PDB entry 5O4J | X-ray diffraction, 1.70 A resolution | chains A and C of the 4 polymer chains in the assembly

# Chain A (and C)
Molecule: HcgC
Source organism: Methanococcus maripaludis S2
Notes: chain C of this document is another copy of the same molecule, construct and numbering; everything in this record applies to it too
UniProt: Q6LX54 (Q6LX54_METMP); numbering as in UniProt (aligned over 1-260)
Chain sequence (274 residues; each row starts with the number of its first residue):
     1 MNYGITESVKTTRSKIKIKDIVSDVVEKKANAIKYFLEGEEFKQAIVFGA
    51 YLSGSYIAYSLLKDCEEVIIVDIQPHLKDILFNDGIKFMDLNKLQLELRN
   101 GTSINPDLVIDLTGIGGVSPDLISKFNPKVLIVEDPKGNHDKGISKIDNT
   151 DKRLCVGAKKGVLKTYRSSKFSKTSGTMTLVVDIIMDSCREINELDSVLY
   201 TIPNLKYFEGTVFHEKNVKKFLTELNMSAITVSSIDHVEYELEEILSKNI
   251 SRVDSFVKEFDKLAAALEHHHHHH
Unresolved in the structure: 265-274 (chain C: 1, 264-274)
Construct notes: expression tag (261-274)
Metal / ion sites: lithium ion near Ser169 (its only coordinating residue here)
Small-molecule neighbours:
  - 6-carboxy methyl-4-hydroxy-2-pyridinol (9KH): Ile5, Val9, Leu199, Tyr200
  - PJL ((3E)-3-[(E)-3-oxidanylprop-2-enoyl]iminopropanoic acid): Tyr51, Thr113, Gly114, Ile115, Pro136, Thr174, Gly176, Thr177, Met178, Thr179
  - S-adenosylhomocysteine (SAH): Lys29, Phe48, Gly49, Ala50, Tyr51, Leu52, Ser53, Val71, Asp72, Ile73, Gln74, Leu77, Leu91, Leu112, Thr113, Gly116, Gly117, Val118, Glu134, Ser175, Gly176, Thr177, Phe213
Reported in the primary citation:
  - binding site for 6-carboxy methyl-4-hydroxy-2-pyridinol: Ile5, Thr6, Val9, Tyr51, Ile115, Ser175, Met178, Thr179, Glu209, Ser233
  - binding site for S-adenosylhomocysteine: Glu134
  - mutagenesis - T179V: abolished catalytic activity
  - mutagenesis - T6V, Y51F: decreased catalytic activity
  - conformationally variable residues (order/disorder transition): Met1 to Thr12
  - mutagenesis - S175A, S233A: decreased catalytic activity on 6-carboxy methyl-4-hydroxy-2-pyridinol
  - mutagenesis - E209Q: abolished catalytic activity on 6-carboxy methyl-4-hydroxy-2-pyridinol

# Interface between chain A and chain C
Pairs across the interface - 30 pairs, chain A then chain C:
  Asn139(A) with Asn139(C)
  His140(A) with Tyr166(C); Arg167(C); Ser168(C); Ser169(C), hydrogen bond (backbone-backbone); Asp254(C), salt bridge; Phe256(C)
  Lys142(A) with Ser168(C); Ser251(C); Asp254(C)
  Asp151(A) with Lys258(C), salt bridge
  Tyr166(A) with His140(C)
  Arg167(A) with His140(C)
  Ser168(A) with His140(C); Asp141(C); Lys142(C), hydrogen bond (side chain-backbone)
  Ser169(A) with His140(C), hydrogen bond (backbone-backbone); Phe171(C); Lys173(C)
  Lys170(A) with Phe171(C)
  Phe171(A) with Ser169(C); Lys170(C); Phe171(C)
  Lys173(A) with Ser169(C)
  Asp254(A) with His140(C), salt bridge; Lys142(C)
  Phe256(A) with His140(C)
  Lys258(A) with Asp151(C), salt bridge
  Leu263(A) with Lys262(C)
  Ala264(A) with Leu263(C), hydrophobic
Also at the interface, not in a pair above, chain A (20 interface residues in all): Asp141, Ser251, Phe260, Asp261
Also at the interface, not in a pair above, chain C (21 interface residues in all): Arg252, Phe260, Asp261

# In short
Chain A and chain C form an interface of 20 and 21 residues respectively; the contacts include 3 hydrogen
bonds and 4 salt bridges. Polar contacts include His140(A)-Asp254(C), Asp151(A)-Lys258(C) and
Ser168(A)-Lys142(C). The paper reports a binding site for 6-carboxy methyl-4-hydroxy-2-pyridinol at Ile5(A),
Thr6(A) and Val9(A) among others; T6V and Y51F of chain A reduce catalytic activity; 6 substitutions were
tested in all.
Both chains are HcgC (Methanococcus maripaludis S2). Entry 5O4J (HcgC from Methanococcus maripaludis
cocrystallized with SAH and pyridinol) was determined by X-ray diffraction (same publication as 5O4H, 5O4M and
5O4N).
